7CR9 - chains A and B; structure by X-ray diffraction, 2.10 A resolution.

# Chain A (and B)
Name: Lon protease
Source organism: Meiothermus taiwanensis
Notes: EC 3.4.21.53; chain B of this document is another copy of the same molecule, construct and numbering; everything in this record applies to it too
UniProtKB: A0A059VAZ3 (A0A059VAZ3_9DEIN); residue numbers follow UniProt; this construct covers 1-206
Amino-acid sequence (207 residues; row label = number of the first residue in the row; numbering starts at 0):
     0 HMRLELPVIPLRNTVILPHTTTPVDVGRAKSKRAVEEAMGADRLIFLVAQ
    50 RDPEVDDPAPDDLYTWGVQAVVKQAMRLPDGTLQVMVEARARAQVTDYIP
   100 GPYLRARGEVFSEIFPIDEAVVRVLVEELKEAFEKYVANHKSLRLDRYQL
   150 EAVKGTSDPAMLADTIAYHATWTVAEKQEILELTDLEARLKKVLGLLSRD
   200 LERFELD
Differences from the reference sequence: expression tag (0)
Reported in the primary citation:
  - mutagenesis - P22A/M85A: decreased binding to Sul20 peptide
  - mutagenesis - P22A/M85A: decreased binding to damaged proteins

# Interface between chain A and chain B
Pairs across the interface (13):
  Arg-11(A) with Arg-11(B); Glu-53(B)
  Asn-12(A) with Pro-52(B); Glu-53(B), hydrogen bond (backbone-side chain)
  Thr-13(A) with Glu-53(B), hydrogen bond
  Pro-52(A) with Asn-12(B)
  Glu-53(A) with Arg-11(B); Asn-12(B), hydrogen bond (side chain-backbone); Thr-13(B), hydrogen bond
  Asp-55(A) with Gly-26(B)
  Arg-198(A) with Arg-202(B)
  Arg-202(A) with Arg-198(B); Arg-202(B)
Also at the interface, not in a pair above, chain A (11 interface residues in all): Gly-26, Thr-172, Glu-201
Also at the interface, not in a pair above, chain B (11 interface residues in all): Asp-55, Thr-172, Glu-201

# In short
The chain A/chain B interface involves 11 residues from each chain; the contacts include 4 hydrogen bonds.
Among the polar pairs are Asn-12(A)/Glu-53(B) and Thr-13(A)/Glu-53(B). The paper reports that P22A/M85A of
chain A reduce binding to Sul20 peptide; P22A/M85A of chain A reduce binding to damaged proteins.
Both chains are Lon protease (Meiothermus taiwanensis). Entry 7CR9 (Crystal structure of the N-terminal
fragment (residue 1-206) of LonA protease from Meiothermus taiwanensis) was determined by X-ray diffraction
(same publication as 7CRA).
